PDB entry 4UZ3 | X-ray diffraction, 1.75 A resolution | chain A

# Chain A
Molecule: Cell wall-binding endopeptidase-related protein
Organism: Thermus thermophilus
Notes: fragment: lysm domain, residues 16-114
UniProtKB: Q5SLM7 (Q5SLM7_THET8); numbering as in UniProt (aligned over 16-114)
Chain sequence (100 residues; row label = number of the first residue in the row):
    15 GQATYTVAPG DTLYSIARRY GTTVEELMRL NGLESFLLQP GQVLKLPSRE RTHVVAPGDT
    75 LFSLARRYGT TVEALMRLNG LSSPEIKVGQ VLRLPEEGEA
Not modelled in the structure: 15
Differences from the reference sequence: expression tag (15)
Reported in the primary citation:
  - binding site for N-acetylglucosamine: Val-21, Gly-24, Thr-26, Leu-27, Tyr-28, Arg-32, Phe-50, Leu-52, Gln-53, Val-69, Thr-74, Leu-75, Phe-76, Arg-80, Pro-98, Glu-99, Ile-100
  - conformationally variable residues (side-chain flip): Arg-32, Gln-53

# In short
From the paper: a binding site for N-acetylglucosamine at Val-21, Gly-24 and Thr-26 among others;
conformational variability at Arg-32 and Gln-53.
Chain A is Cell wall-binding endopeptidase-related protein (Thermus thermophilus); the structure, Crystal
structure of the N-terminal LysM domains from the putative NlpC/P60 D,L endopeptidase from T. thermophilus
..., was determined by X-ray diffraction (same publication as 4UZ2 and 4XCM).
